PDB entry 2XIM | X-ray diffraction, 2.30 A resolution | chains A and D of the 4 polymer chains in the assembly

# Chain A (and D)
Protein: D-xylose isomerase
Source organism: Actinoplanes missouriensis
Notes: EC 5.3.1.5; chain D of this document is another copy of the same molecule, construct and numbering; everything in this record applies to it too
Reference sequence: P12851 (XYLA_ACTMI); residues 2-394 here correspond to UniProt positions 1-393 (UniProt number = residue number - 1)
Sequence (393 residues; each row starts with the number of its first residue):
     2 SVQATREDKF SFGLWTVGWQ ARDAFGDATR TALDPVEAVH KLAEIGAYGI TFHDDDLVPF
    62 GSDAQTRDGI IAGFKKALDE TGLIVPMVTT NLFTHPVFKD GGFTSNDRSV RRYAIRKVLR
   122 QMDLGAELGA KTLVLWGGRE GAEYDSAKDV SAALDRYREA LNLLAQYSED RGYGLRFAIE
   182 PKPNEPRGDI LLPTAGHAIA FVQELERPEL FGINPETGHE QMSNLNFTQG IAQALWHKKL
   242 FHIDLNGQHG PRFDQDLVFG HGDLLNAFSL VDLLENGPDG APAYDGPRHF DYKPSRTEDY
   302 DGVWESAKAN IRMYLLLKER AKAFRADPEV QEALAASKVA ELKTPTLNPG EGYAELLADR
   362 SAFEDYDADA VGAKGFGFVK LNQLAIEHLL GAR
Not modelled in the structure: 2
Construct notes: conflict Arg253 (Lys252 in P12851)
Metal / ion sites: Mg2+ site 1: Glu181, Glu217, Asp245, Asp292 (together with Xylitol); Mg2+ site 2: Glu217, His220, Asp255, Asp257 (together with Xylitol)
Ligand contacts: Xylitol (XYL): Trp16, His54, Thr90, Phe94, Trp137, Glu181, Lys183, Glu217, His220, Asp245, Asp255, Asp292

# How chain A and chain D interact
Contacting residue pairs (68; chain A residue first):
  Asn225(A) with His250(D), hydrogen bond (side chain-backbone); Pro252(D), hydrogen bond (side chain-backbone); Arg253(D), hydrogen bond (backbone-side chain)
  His250(A) with Asn225(D), hydrogen bond (backbone-side chain)
  Pro252(A) with Asn225(D); Pro252(D), hydrophobic
  Arg253(A) with Asn225(D), hydrogen bond (side chain-backbone)
  His262(A) with Leu266(D); Asn383(D), hydrogen bond; Gln384(D), hydrogen bond; Ile387(D)
  Gly263(A) with Leu266(D)
  Leu265(A) with Leu265(D), hydrophobic; Leu266(D), hydrophobic; Leu390(D), hydrophobic
  Leu266(A) with Gly261(D); His262(D); Gly263(D); Leu265(D), hydrophobic
  Thr298(A) with Gly376(D); Phe377(D), hydrogen bond (backbone-backbone); Phe379(D)
  Glu299(A) with Gly378(D), hydrogen bond (side chain-backbone); Phe379(D), hydrogen bond (side chain-backbone); Val380(D)
  Asp300(A) with Ala374(D); Gly376(D), hydrogen bond (side chain-backbone)
  Glu306(A) with Lys381(D)
  Ser307(A) with Val380(D)
  Ala310(A) with Gln384(D)
  Arg313(A) with Gln384(D); Glu388(D), salt bridge
  Met314(A) with Gln384(D); Ile387(D), hydrophobic
  Leu317(A) with Glu388(D); Leu391(D), hydrophobic
  Arg321(A) with Leu391(D), hydrogen bond (side chain-backbone); Gly392(D); Ala393(D)
  Ala374(A) with Asp300(D)
  Gly376(A) with Thr298(D); Asp300(D), hydrogen bond (backbone-side chain)
  Phe377(A) with Thr298(D), hydrogen bond (backbone-backbone)
  Gly378(A) with Glu299(D), hydrogen bond (backbone-side chain)
  Phe379(A) with Thr298(D); Glu299(D), hydrogen bond (backbone-side chain)
  Val380(A) with Glu299(D); Ser307(D)
  Lys381(A) with Glu306(D)
  Asn383(A) with His262(D), hydrogen bond
  Gln384(A) with His262(D), hydrogen bond; Ala310(D); Met314(D)
  Ile387(A) with His262(D); Met314(D), hydrophobic
  Glu388(A) with Arg313(D), salt bridge; Leu317(D)
  Leu390(A) with Leu265(D), hydrophobic; Leu391(D)
  Leu391(A) with Leu317(D), hydrophobic; Arg321(D), hydrogen bond (backbone-side chain); Leu390(D); Leu391(D); Gly392(D)
  Gly392(A) with Arg321(D); Leu391(D)
  Ala393(A) with Leu317(D), hydrophobic; Arg321(D)
Other interface residues (no listed pair), chain A (40 interface residues in all): Thr30, Gly251, Gly261, Ser296, Leu318, Gly373, Lys375
Other interface residues (no listed pair), chain D (41 interface residues in all): Thr30, Gly251, Val259, Ser296, Leu318, Gly373, Lys375

# In short
Chain A and chain D form an interface of 40 and 41 residues respectively; the contacts include 19 hydrogen
bonds and 2 salt bridges. Polar pairs include Arg313(A)-Glu388(D), Asn225(A)-His250(D) and
Asn225(A)-Pro252(D). Chain A binds Xylitol. Glu181(A), Glu217(A), Asp245(A) and Asp292(A) form the Mg2+ site
1.
Both chains are D-xylose isomerase (Actinoplanes missouriensis). Entry 2XIM (Arginine residues as stabilizing
elements in proteins) was determined by X-ray diffraction (same publication as 1XIM and 3XIM).
